7QTW - chains A and B; structure by X-ray diffraction, 1.41 A resolution.

== Chain A ==
Name: Bcl-2
From: Human gammaherpesvirus 8
UniProtKB: Q76RI8 (Q76RI8_HHV8); residue numbers follow UniProt; this construct covers 1-146
Amino-acid sequence (151 residues; row label = number of the first residue in the row; numbers below 1 keep their minus sign (Gly-4 is residue -4)):
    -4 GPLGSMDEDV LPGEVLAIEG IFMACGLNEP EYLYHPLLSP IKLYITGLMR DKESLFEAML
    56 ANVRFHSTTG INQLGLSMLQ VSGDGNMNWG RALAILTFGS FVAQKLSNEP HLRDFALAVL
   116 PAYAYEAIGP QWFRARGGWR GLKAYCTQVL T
Disordered / not traced: -4 to 0
Differences from the reference sequence: expression tag (-4 to 0); engineered mutation Ala117 (Val in Q76RI8)

== Chain B ==
Name: BH3-interacting domain death agonist p15
UniProtKB: P55957 (BID_HUMAN); residues 79-112 here correspond to UniProt positions 76-109 (UniProt number = residue number - 3)
Amino-acid sequence (34 residues; each row starts with the number of its first residue):
    79 SESQEDIIRN IARHLAQVGD SMDRSIPPGL VNGL
Disordered / not traced: 79, 108-112

== Chain A / chain B interface ==
Residue-residue contacts (38; chain A residue first):
  Leu43(A) with Met100(B), hydrophobic
  Leu50(A) with Val96(B), hydrophobic
  Met54(A) with Ile89(B); His92(B); Leu93(B), hydrophobic
  Gln68(A) with Gln82(B), hydrogen bond; Ile86(B)
  Leu69(A) with Ile89(B), hydrophobic
  Leu71(A) with Gln82(B); Ile86(B), hydrophobic
  Ser72(A) with Ile86(B); Ile89(B); Ala90(B)
  Gln75(A) with Ile86(B); Ala90(B)
  Val76(A) with Ala90(B); Leu93(B), hydrophobic; Ala94(B)
  Asn83(A) with Asp98(B), hydrogen bond; Asp101(B)
  Trp84(A) with Asp101(B); Ser103(B)
  Gly85(A) with Gly97(B); Met100(B); Asp101(B), hydrogen bond (backbone-side chain)
  Arg86(A) with Ala94(B); Gly97(B); Asp98(B), salt bridge
  Leu88(A) with Met100(B), hydrophobic
  Ala89(A) with Leu93(B); Gly97(B)
  Phe93(A) with Leu93(B), hydrophobic
  Tyr140(A) with Met100(B); Asp101(B); Arg102(B), hydrogen bond (side chain-backbone)
  Val144(A) with Arg102(B)
  Leu145(A) with Arg102(B)
  Thr146(A) with Arg102(B), hydrogen bond (backbone-side chain)
Interface residues without a listed pair, chain A (23 interface residues in all): Phe51, Val58, Thr64
Interface residues without a listed pair, chain B (15 interface residues in all): Ile85
From the paper, about this interface:
  - specific contacts: Gln68(A)-Gln82(B) (hydrogen bond), Ser72(A)-Ile86(B), Asn83(A)-Asp98(B) (hydrogen bond), Gly85(A)-Asp101(B) (hydrogen bond), Arg86(A)-Asp98(B) (salt bridge), Tyr140(A)-Arg102(B) (hydrogen bond), Thr146(A)-Arg102(B) (hydrogen bond)
  - interface residues, chain B: Ile85(B), Ile89(B), Leu93(B), Val96(B), Met100(B)

== Summary ==
Chain A and chain B form an interface of 23 and 15 residues respectively; the contacts include 5 hydrogen
bonds and 1 salt bridge. Polar contacts include Arg86(A)-Asp98(B), Gln68(A)-Gln82(B) and Asn83(A)-Asp98(B).
The authors report hydrogen bonds between Gln68(A) and Gln82(B), Asn83(A) and Asp98(B) and Gly85(A) and
Asp101(B) among others; a contact between Ser72(A) and Ile86(B); a salt bridge between Arg86(A) and Asp98(B).
From the paper: interface residues Ile85(B), Ile89(B) and Leu93(B) among others.
Chain A is Bcl-2 (Human gammaherpesvirus 8) and chain B is BH3-interacting domain death agonist p15; the
structure, Kaposi sarcoma associated herpes virus(KSHV) encoded apoptosis inhibitor, KsBcl-2 in complex with
Bid BH3, was determined by X-ray diffraction together with 7QTX from the same study.
